PDB entry 6JW3 | X-ray diffraction, 3.10 A resolution | chains A and J of the 3 polymer chains in the assembly

Chain A:
Protein: TAL effector
From: Xanthomonas campestris pv. armoraciae
Sequence (499 residues; each row starts with the number of its first residue):
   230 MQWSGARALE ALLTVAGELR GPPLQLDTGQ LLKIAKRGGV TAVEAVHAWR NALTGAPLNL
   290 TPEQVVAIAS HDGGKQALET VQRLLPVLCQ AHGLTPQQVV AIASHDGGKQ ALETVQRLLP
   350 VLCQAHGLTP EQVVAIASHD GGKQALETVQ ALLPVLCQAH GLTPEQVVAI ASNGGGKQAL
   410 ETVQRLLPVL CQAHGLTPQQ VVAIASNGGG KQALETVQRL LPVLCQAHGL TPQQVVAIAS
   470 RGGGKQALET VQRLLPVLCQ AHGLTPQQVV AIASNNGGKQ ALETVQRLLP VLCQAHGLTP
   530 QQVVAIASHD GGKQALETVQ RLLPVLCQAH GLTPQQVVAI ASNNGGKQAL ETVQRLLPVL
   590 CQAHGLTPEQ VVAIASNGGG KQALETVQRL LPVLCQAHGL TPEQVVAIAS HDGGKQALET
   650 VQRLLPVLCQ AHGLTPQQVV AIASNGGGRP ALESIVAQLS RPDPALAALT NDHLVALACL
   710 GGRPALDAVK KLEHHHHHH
Not modelled in the structure: 727-728

Chain J:
Molecule: 17-nt DNA strand
Sequence (17 nucleotides; each row starts with the number of its first residue; numbers below 1 keep their minus sign (DA-14 is residue -14)):
   -14 AGAGACGCGA AGGGACA

Chain A / chain J interface:
Contacting residue pairs - 7 pairs, chain A then chain J:
  Lys262(A) - DA-5(J)  salt bridge to the phosphate
  Lys265(A) - DA-4(J)  salt bridge to the phosphate
  Arg266(A) - DA-4(J)  base contact
  Arg266(A) - DG-3(J)  hydrogen bond to the base
  Arg266(A) - DG-2(J)  base contact
  Arg470(A) - DG-11(J)  salt bridge to the phosphate
  Arg470(A) - DA-10(J)  phosphate contact

Summary:
The interface between chain A and chain J involves 4 residues on one side and 6 on the other; the contacts
include 1 hydrogen bond and 3 salt bridges. Polar contacts include Arg266(A)-DG-3(J), Lys262(A)-DA-5(J) and
Lys265(A)-DA-4(J).
Chain A is TAL effector (Xanthomonas campestris pv. armoraciae) and chain J is a 17-nt DNA strand; the
structure, Degenerate RVD RG forms a distinct loop conformation, was determined by X-ray diffraction,
deposited together with 6JVZ, 6JW0, 6JW1, 6JW2, 6JW4 and 6JW5.
